Entry 9RJS (electron microscopy, 2.59 A resolution); this record covers chains D and E of the 7 polymer chains in the assembly.

Chain D:
Name: PHIKZ074
Source organism: Phikzvirus phiKZ
UniProtKB: Q8SD88 (Q8SD88_BPDPK); residues 1-677 here = UniProt positions 1-677
Chain sequence (677 residues; each row starts with the number of its first residue):
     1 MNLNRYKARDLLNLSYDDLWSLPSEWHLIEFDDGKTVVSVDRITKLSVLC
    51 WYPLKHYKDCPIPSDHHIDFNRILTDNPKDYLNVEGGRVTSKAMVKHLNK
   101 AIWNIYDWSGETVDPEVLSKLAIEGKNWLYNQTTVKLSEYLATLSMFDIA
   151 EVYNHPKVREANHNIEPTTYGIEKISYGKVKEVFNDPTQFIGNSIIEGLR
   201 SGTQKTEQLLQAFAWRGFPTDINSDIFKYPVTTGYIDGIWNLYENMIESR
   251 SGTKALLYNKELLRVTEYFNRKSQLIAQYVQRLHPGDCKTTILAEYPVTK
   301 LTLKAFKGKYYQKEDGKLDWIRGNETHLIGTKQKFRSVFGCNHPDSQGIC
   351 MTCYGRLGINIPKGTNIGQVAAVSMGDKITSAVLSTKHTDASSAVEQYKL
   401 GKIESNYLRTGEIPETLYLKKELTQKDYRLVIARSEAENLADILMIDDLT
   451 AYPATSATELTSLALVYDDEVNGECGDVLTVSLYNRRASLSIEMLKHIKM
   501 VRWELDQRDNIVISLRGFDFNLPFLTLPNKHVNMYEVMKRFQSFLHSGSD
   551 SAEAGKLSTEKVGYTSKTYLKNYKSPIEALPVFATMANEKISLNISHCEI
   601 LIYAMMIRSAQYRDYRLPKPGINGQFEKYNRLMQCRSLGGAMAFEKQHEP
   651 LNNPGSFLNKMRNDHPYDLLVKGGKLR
Disordered / not traced: 1, 386-531, 549-567, 677
Ion coordination: Zn2+: Cys288, Cys341, Cys350, Cys353

Chain E:
Name: PHIKZ123
Source organism: Phikzvirus phiKZ
UniProtKB: Q8SD39 (Q8SD39_BPDPK); residues 1-543 here = UniProt positions 1-543
Chain sequence (543 residues; numbered 1 to 543; the number before each row is that of its first residue):
     1 MPDPFLIEKIRENTPCMNPTLANGITVEHTMTRDPNTGVNMTRRYIDSLF
    51 DISSVLFPDGFKYEGNRACTPLKHFEEITREYNAKRIANIAPTDMYMIDL
   101 MFSYKGEMLYPRPMLLPAFKRGNMVTINGAKYIGSPVLTDVGFSVLNDSI
   151 FIPFRRTKLTFKQTDHHYMCNGQRKIMYVIWSQIHNEMAKRTKRDLGNRP
   201 HIESCLAHYFFCQFGVTQTFKQWANVDVKCGLLSDFPEEEYPREKWNIYS
   251 SATLKGKHPTGEMVLVIPRHQESIFATRLIAGFWYVVDAFPMRFTRPEYV
   301 DSTNLWRVILGHMVFGDFEHQGKVEENIDSHLHSFCNSLDEMTIEELKTV
   351 GVNVSTIWELLYEIMTSLAHHLYATDIDETSMYGKRLTVLHYLMSEFNYA
   401 VSMFGYMFQSRRDREWTVQELNEGLKRSFKLQTAIKRLTVDHGELDTMSN
   451 PNSSMLIKGTSILVTQDRAKTAKAHNKSLINDSSRIIHASIAEVGQYKNQ
   501 PKNNPDGRGRLNMYTKVGPTGLVERREEVREIIDNAQLMFRAK
Disordered / not traced: 1, 192-200, 231-246, 253-262, 271-272, 316-319, 472-483, 543
Differences from the reference sequence: conflict Gly197 (Asp in Q8SD39)

Interface between chain D and chain E:
Residue-residue contacts - 26 pairs, chain D then chain E:
  Asp221(D) - Ile486(E)
  Asp221(D) - Ile487(E)  hydrogen bond (side chain-backbone)
  Ile222(D) - Ser484(E)
  Ile222(D) - Arg485(E)
  Asn223(D) - Ile486(E)
  Tyr229(D) - Met539(E)  hydrophobic
  Leu242(D) - Ile532(E)  hydrophobic
  Leu242(D) - Ile533(E)  hydrophobic
  Tyr243(D) - Met539(E)  hydrophobic
  Tyr243(D) - Phe540(E)  hydrophobic
  Asn245(D) - Tyr497(E)  hydrogen bond
  Met246(D) - Ile487(E)  hydrophobic
  Met246(D) - His488(E)
  Met246(D) - Ala492(E)  hydrophobic
  Met246(D) - Tyr497(E)  hydrophobic
  Ile247(D) - Phe540(E)  hydrophobic
  Ser249(D) - Tyr497(E)
  Ser249(D) - Lys498(E)
  Ser249(D) - Gln500(E)  hydrogen bond (backbone-side chain)
  Arg250(D) - Ile487(E)
  Arg250(D) - Tyr497(E)
  Arg250(D) - Asp506(E)
  Gly252(D) - Gln500(E)
  Thr253(D) - Gln500(E)  hydrogen bond (backbone-side chain)
  Thr253(D) - Pro505(E)  hydrogen bond (side chain-backbone)
  Leu256(D) - Gln500(E)
Also at the interface, not in a pair above, chain D (16 interface residues in all): Phe227, Lys228
Also at the interface, not in a pair above, chain E (17 interface residues in all): Ala536, Ala542

Overview:
16 residues of chain D face 17 of chain E across their interface; the contacts include 5 hydrogen bonds. Polar
contacts include Asp221(D)-Ile487(E), Asn245(D)-Tyr497(E) and Ser249(D)-Gln500(E). The Zn2+ site is built by
Cys288(D), Cys341(D), Cys350(D) and Cys353(D).
Here chain D is PHIKZ074 and chain E is PHIKZ123, both from Phikzvirus phiKZ. Entry 9RJS (Structure of the
Bacteriophage PhiKZ non-virion RNA Polymerase bound to an analogue of its promoter) was determined by electron
microscopy together with 8QUE from the same study.
